Entry 5LYQ (X-ray diffraction, 2.17 A resolution); this record covers chains A and B.

[Chain A]
Molecule: Retinoic acid receptor RXR-alpha
From: Homo sapiens
UniProt: P19793 (RXRA_HUMAN); numbering as in UniProt (aligned over 223-462)
Amino-acid sequence (240 residues; row label = number of the first residue in the row):
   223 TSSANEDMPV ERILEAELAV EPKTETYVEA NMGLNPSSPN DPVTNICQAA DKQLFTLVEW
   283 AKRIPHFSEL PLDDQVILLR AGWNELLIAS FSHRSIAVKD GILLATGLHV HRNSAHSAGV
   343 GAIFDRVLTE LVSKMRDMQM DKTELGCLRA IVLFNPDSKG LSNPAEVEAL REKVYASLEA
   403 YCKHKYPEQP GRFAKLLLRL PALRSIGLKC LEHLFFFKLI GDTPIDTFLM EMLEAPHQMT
Unresolved in the structure: 223-228, 245-262, 459-462
Swiss-Prot annotation at these positions:
  - region: Arg348 to Gly368 (Required for nuclear export)
  - binding site (9-cis-retinoate): Arg316, Ala327
  - binding site (all-trans-retinoate): Arg316, Ala327
  - modified residue (Phosphoserine): Ser259, Ser260
  - mutagenesis: Val280 (V280A: Abolished ubiquitination and degradation by UBR5), Glu352 to Thr462 (No impact on acetylation by EP300), Met357 to Met360 (Abolishes nuclear export), Leu418 to Leu430 (Abolishes nuclear localization), Glu434 (E434N/Q/K/A: As a heterodimer with NR1H4, impairs interaction with coactivator NCOA1. Impairs transcriptional activity)
Small-molecule neighbours: 7BE ((2R)-6,6,9,9-tetramethylspiro[3,4,7,8-tetrahydrobenzo[g]chromene-2,2'-3,4-dihydrochromene]-6'-carboxylic acid): Val265, Ile268, Ala271, Ala272, Gln275, Trp305, Asn306, Leu309, Ile310, Phe313, Arg316, Ile324, Leu326, Ala327, Val342, Ile345, Phe346, Val349, Cys432, His435, Leu436, Phe439
What the authors report for this chain:
  - binding site for 7BE: Arg316, Ala327
  - conformationally variable residues (side-chain flip): Leu436

[Chain B]
Molecule: His-lys-ile-leu-his-arg-leu-leu-gln-asp
Amino-acid sequence (13 residues; numbered 471 to 483; the number before each row is that of its first residue):
   471 KHKILHRLLQ DSS
Unresolved in the structure: 471, 482-483

[How chain A and chain B interact]
Residue-residue contacts - 26 pairs, chain A then chain B:
  Phe277(A) - Leu478(B)  hydrophobic
  Val280(A) - Leu475(B)  hydrophobic
  Val280(A) - Leu479(B)  hydrophobic
  Lys284(A) - Leu478(B)
  Lys284(A) - Leu479(B)  hydrogen bond (side chain-backbone)
  Lys284(A) - Asp481(B)  salt bridge
  Leu294(A) - Leu479(B)  hydrophobic
  Asp295(A) - His476(B)  salt bridge
  Gln297(A) - Leu479(B)
  Val298(A) - Leu475(B)  hydrophobic
  Val298(A) - His476(B)
  Val298(A) - Leu479(B)  hydrophobic
  Leu301(A) - Leu475(B)  hydrophobic
  Leu301(A) - Leu479(B)  hydrophobic
  Arg302(A) - His472(B)  hydrogen bond
  Arg302(A) - Leu475(B)
  Thr449(A) - Ile474(B)
  Phe450(A) - Ile474(B)
  Phe450(A) - Leu478(B)  hydrophobic
  Glu453(A) - His472(B)
  Glu453(A) - Lys473(B)  hydrogen bond (side chain-backbone)
  Glu453(A) - Ile474(B)  hydrogen bond (side chain-backbone)
  Glu453(A) - Leu475(B)  hydrogen bond (side chain-backbone)
  Glu456(A) - His472(B)
  Ala457(A) - His472(B)
  Pro458(A) - His472(B)
Interface residues without a listed pair, chain A (16 interface residues in all): Phe289

[Overview]
16 residues of chain A and 8 residues of chain B are in contact; the contacts include 5 hydrogen bonds and 2
salt bridges. Polar pairs include Lys284(A)-Asp481(B), Asp295(A)-His476(B) and Lys284(A)-Leu479(B). Bound to
chain A: compound 7BE. The paper reports a binding site for 7BE at Arg316(A) and Ala327(A); conformational
variability at Leu436(A).
Chain A is Retinoic acid receptor RXR-alpha (Homo sapiens) and chain B is
His-lys-ile-leu-his-arg-leu-leu-gln-asp; the structure, Crystal structure of the Retinoic Acid Receptor alpha
in complex with a synthetic spiroketal agonist and ..., was determined by X-ray diffraction.
